PDB entry 6NMC | electron microscopy, 4.24 A resolution (low resolution: residue-level contacts below are approximate; hydrogen-bond / salt-bridge calls are withheld) | chains A and B of the 4 polymer chains in the assembly

[Chain A]
Molecule: Cpf1
Organism: Lachnospiraceae bacterium ND2006
UniProtKB: A0A182DWE3 (A0A182DWE3_9FIRM); residues 2-1227 here correspond to UniProt positions 3-1228 (UniProt number = residue number + 1)
Sequence (1227 residues; row label = number of the first residue in the row):
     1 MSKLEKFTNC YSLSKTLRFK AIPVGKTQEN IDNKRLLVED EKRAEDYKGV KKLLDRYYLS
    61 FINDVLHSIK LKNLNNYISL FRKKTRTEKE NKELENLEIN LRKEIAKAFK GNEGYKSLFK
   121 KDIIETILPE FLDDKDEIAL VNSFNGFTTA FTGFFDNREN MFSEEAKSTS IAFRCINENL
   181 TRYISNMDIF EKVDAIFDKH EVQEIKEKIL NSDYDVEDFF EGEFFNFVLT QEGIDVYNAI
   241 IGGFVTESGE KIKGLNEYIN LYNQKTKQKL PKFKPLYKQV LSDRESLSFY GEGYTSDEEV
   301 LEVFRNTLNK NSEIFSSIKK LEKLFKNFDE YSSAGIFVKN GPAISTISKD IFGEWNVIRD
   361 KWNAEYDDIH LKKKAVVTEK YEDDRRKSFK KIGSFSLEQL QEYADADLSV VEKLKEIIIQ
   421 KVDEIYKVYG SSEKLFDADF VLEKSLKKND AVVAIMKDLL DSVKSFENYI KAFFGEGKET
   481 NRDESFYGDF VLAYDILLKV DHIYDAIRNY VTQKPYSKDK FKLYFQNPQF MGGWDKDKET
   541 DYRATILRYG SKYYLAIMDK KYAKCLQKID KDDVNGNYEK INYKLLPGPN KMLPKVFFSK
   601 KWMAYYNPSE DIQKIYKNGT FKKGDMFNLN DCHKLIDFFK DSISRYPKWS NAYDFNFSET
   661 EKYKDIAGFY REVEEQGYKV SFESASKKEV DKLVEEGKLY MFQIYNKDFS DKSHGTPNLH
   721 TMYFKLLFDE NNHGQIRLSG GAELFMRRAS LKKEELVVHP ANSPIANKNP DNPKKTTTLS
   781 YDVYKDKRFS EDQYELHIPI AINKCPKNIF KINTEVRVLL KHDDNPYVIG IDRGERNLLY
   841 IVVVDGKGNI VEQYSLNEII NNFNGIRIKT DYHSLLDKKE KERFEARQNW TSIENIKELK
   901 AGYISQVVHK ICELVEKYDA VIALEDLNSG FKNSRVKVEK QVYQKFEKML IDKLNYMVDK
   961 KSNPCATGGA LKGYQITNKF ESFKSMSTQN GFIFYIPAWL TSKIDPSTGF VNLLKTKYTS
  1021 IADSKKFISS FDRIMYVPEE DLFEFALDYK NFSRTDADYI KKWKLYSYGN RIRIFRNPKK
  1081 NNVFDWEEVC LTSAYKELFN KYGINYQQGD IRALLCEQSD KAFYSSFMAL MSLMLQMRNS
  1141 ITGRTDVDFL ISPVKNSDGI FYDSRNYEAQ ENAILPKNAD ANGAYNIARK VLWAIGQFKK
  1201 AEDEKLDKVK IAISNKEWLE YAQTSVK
Unresolved in the structure: 131-134, 281-291, 1076-1085
Sequence notes: expression tag (1); conflict Asn112 (Ala113 in A0A182DWE3), Glu113 (Ala114 in A0A182DWE3), Phe131 (Ala132 in A0A182DWE3), Leu132 (Ala133 in A0A182DWE3), Gln264 (Ala265 in A0A182DWE3), Lys269 (Ala270 in A0A182DWE3), Val357 (Leu358 in A0A182DWE3), Arg1076 (Ala1077 in A0A182DWE3), Asn1077 (Ala1078 in A0A182DWE3), Pro1078 (Ala1079 in A0A182DWE3), Asp1085 (Ala1086 in A0A182DWE3)
Bound ions: Mg2+: Thr716 (shared with 1 residue of chain G)

[Chain B]
Molecule: AcrVA1
Organism: Moraxella bovoculi
Sequence (165 residues; each row starts with the number of its first residue):
     2 SKAMYEAKER YAKKKMQENT KIDTLTDEQH DALAQLCAFR HKFHSNKDSL FLSESAFSGE
    62 FSFEMQSDEN SKLREVGLPT IEWSFYDNSH IPDDSFREWF NFANYSELSE TIQEQGLELD
   122 LDDDETYELV YDELYTEAMG EYEELNQDIE KYLRRIDEEH GTQYC
Unresolved in the structure: 60-65, 114-116

[Chain A / chain B interface]
Contacting residue pairs - 46 pairs, chain A then chain B:
  Lys120(A) with Thr137(B)
  Lys121(A) with Leu130(B); Asp133(B)
  Thr148(A) with Asp133(B)
  Thr149(A) with Tyr136(B)
  Thr152(A) with Tyr136(B); Met140(B)
  Asp156(A) with Lys48(B)
  Asn160(A) with Gln148(B)
  Glu165(A) with Gln148(B); Lys152(B)
  Ala166(A) with Arg155(B)
  Lys167(A) with Glu151(B); Arg155(B)
  Ser168(A) with Arg155(B)
  Asp505(A) with Ala4(B)
  Asn509(A) with Ala4(B)
  Gln529(A) with Tyr132(B)
  Gly532(A) with Leu53(B)
  Gly533(A) with Glu55(B)
  Trp534(A) with Glu55(B)
  Asp535(A) with Glu55(B)
  Lys538(A) with Asp95(B)
  Asp541(A) with Arg98(B); Tyr128(B)
  Tyr542(A) with Ser54(B); Asp95(B)
  Tyr583(A) with Glu55(B)
  Leu585(A) with Glu55(B)
  Pro587(A) with Ser54(B)
  Lys591(A) with Asn89(B)
  Lys595(A) with Ser96(B)
  Val596(A) with Glu99(B)
  Ser599(A) with Glu99(B)
  Lys600(A) with Phe101(B)
  Lys601(A) with Arg98(B)
  Tyr646(A) with Glu99(B)
  Ser739(A) with Glu55(B); Ser56(B); Ala57(B)
  Gly740(A) with Glu55(B)
  Gln941(A) with Arg11(B)
  Phe980(A) with Lys14(B)
  Ser982(A) with Lys14(B)
  Phe983(A) with Lys14(B); Gln18(B)
Also at the interface, not in a pair above, chain A (45 interface residues in all): Ser14, Gly153, Met592, Lys804, Gln944, Glu981, Lys984, Ser985
Also at the interface, not in a pair above, chain B (36 interface residues in all): Thr21, Asp32, Ala35, Phe58, Ser90, Pro93, Trp100, Glu134, Glu144

[In short]
Chain A and chain B form an interface of 45 and 36 residues respectively.
Here chain A is Cpf1 (Lachnospiraceae bacterium ND2006) and chain B is AcrVA1 (Moraxella bovoculi). Entry 6NMC
(CryoEM structure of the LbCas12a-crRNA-2xAcrVA1 complex) was determined by electron microscopy (same
publication as 6NM9, 6NMA, 6NMD, 6NME and 6OMV).
